7XOV - chains B and N of the 5 polymer chains in the assembly; structure by electron microscopy, 3.00 A resolution.

Chain B:
Name: Guanine nucleotide-binding protein G(I)/G(S)/G(T) subunit beta-1
Source organism: Homo sapiens
UniProtKB: P62873 (GBB1_HUMAN); residue numbers follow UniProt; this construct covers 3-340
Chain sequence (338 residues; row label = number of the first residue in the row):
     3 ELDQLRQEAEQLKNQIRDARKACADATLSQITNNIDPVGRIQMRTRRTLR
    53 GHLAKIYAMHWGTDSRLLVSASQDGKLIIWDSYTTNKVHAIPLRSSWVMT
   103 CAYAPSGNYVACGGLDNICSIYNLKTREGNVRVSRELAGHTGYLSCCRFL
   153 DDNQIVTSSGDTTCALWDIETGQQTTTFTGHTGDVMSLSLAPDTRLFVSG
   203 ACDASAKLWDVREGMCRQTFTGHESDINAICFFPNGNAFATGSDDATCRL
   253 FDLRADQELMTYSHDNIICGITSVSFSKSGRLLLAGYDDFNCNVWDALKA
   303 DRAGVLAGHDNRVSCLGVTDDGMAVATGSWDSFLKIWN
Swiss-Prot annotation at these positions:
  - modified residue: His266 (Phosphohistidine)
  - natural variant: Leu30 (L30F: In MRD42; uncertain significance), Arg52 (R52G: In MRD42), Gly64 (G64V: In MRD42), Asp76 (D76E: In MRD42; D76G: In MRD42), Gly77 (G77S: In MRD42), Lys78 (K78R: In MRD42), Ile80 (I80N: In MRD42; I80T: In MRD42), His91 (H91R: In MRD42; uncertain significance), Ala92 (A92T: In MRD42), Pro94 (P94S: In MRD42), Leu95 (L95P: In MRD42), Arg96 (R96L: In MRD42), 5 further natural variant entries in UniProt

Chain N:
Name: Nanobody 35
Notes: antibody fragment or engineered binder
Chain sequence (126 residues; row label = number of the first residue in the row):
     1 QVQLQESGGGLVQPGGSLRLSCAASGFTFSNYKMNWVRQAPGKGLEWVSD
    51 ISQSGASISYTGSVKGRFTISRDNAKNTLYLQMNSLKPEDTAVYYCARCP
   101 APFTRDCFDVTSTTYAYRGQGTQVTV
Cystine bridges: Cys22-Cys96, Cys99-Cys107

Interface between chain B and chain N:
Residue-residue contacts (13):
  Arg19(B) with Gln3(N)
  Thr223(B) with Gln1(N)
  His225(B) with Val2(N)
  Glu226(B) with Val2(N); Phe27(N); Thr28(N), hydrogen bond; Phe29(N); Tyr32(N); Arg98(N), hydrogen bond (backbone-side chain)
  Ser227(B) with Tyr32(N); Pro100(N), hydrogen bond (side chain-backbone)
  Asp246(B) with Pro102(N)
  Ile270(B) with Phe103(N), hydrophobic
Interface residues without a listed pair, chain B (13 interface residues in all): Thr184, Cys204, Asp205, Gly224, Asp228, Asp247
Interface residues without a listed pair, chain N (14 interface residues in all): Gly26, Tyr117, Arg118

Summary:
13 residues of chain B and 14 residues of chain N are in contact; the contacts include 3 hydrogen bonds. Polar
contacts include Glu226(B)-Thr28(N), Glu226(B)-Arg98(N) and Ser227(B)-Pro100(N).
Here chain B is Guanine nucleotide-binding protein G(I)/G(S)/G(T) subunit beta-1 (Homo sapiens) and chain N is
Nanobody 35. Entry 7XOV (Structural insights into human brain gut peptide cholecystokinin receptors) was
determined by electron microscopy, deposited together with 8IA7, 7XOU and 7XOW.
